4RDQ - chains A and C of the 15 polymer chains in the assembly; structure by X-ray diffraction, 2.85 A resolution.

Chain A (and C):
Name: Bestrophin-1
Organism: Gallus gallus
Notes: chain C of this document is another copy of the same molecule, construct and numbering; everything in this record applies to it too
UniProt: E1C3A0 (E1C3A0_CHICK); numbering as in UniProt (aligned over 2-405)
Sequence (409 residues; numbered 2 to 410; the number before each row is that of its first residue):
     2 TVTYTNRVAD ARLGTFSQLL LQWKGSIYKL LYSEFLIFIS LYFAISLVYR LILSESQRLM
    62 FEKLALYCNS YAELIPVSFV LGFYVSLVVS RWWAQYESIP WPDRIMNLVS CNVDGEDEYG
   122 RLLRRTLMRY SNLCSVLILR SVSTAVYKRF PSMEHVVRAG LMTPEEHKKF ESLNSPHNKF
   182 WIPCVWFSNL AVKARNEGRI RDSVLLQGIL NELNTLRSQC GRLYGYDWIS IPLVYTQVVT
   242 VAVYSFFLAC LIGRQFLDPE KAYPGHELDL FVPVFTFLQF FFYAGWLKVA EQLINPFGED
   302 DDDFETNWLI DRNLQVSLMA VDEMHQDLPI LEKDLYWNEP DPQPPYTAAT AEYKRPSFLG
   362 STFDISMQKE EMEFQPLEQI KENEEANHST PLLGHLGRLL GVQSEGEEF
Not modelled in the structure: 368-410
Disulfide bonds: Cys135-Cys185
Differences from the reference sequence: expression tag (406-410)
Bound ions: Ca2+ site 1: Ala10 (shared with 4 residues of chain B); K+ site 1: Leu14, Ser18 (shared with 3 residues of chain B); K+ site 2: Glu35, Tyr245, Glu292 (shared with 2 residues of chain E); Ca2+ site 2: Gln293, Asn296, Asp301, Asp304 (shared with 1 residue of chain E)
Small-molecule neighbours: C6N (6-cyclohexyl-2-(4-cyclohexylbutyl)-2-({[4-O-(alpha-D-glucopyranosyl)-beta-D-glucopyranosyl]oxy}methyl)hexyl 4-O-alpha-D-glucopyranosyl-beta-D-glucopyranoside): Asn7, Arg8, Asp11, Arg13, Leu14, Gly15, Thr16, Ser18, Gln19, Leu21, Leu22
What the authors report for this chain:
  - Ca2+ coordination: Ala10, Gln293, Asn296, Asp301, Asp304
  - Ca2+ coordination through a water molecule: Val9, Glu292
  - binding site for chloride ion: Tyr68, Tyr72, Arg105, Arg218, Ser219, Thr277
  - self-association interface (contacts with another copy of this molecule); pairs are residue here / residue on that copy: Phe80-Phe80, Phe84-Phe84, His326
  - conformationally variable residues: Phe80
  - disease-associated variants - Y72D, L75F, I76V, F80L, F84V, R218S (citing earlier work)

How chain A and chain C interact:
Contacting residue pairs (24; chain A residue first):
  Asp342(A) with Asn175(C), hydrogen bond
  Ser358(A) with Pro177(C); His178(C), hydrogen bond
  Phe359(A) with Tyr225(C), hydrogen bond (backbone-side chain); Asp228(C); Trp229(C)
  Leu360(A) with Ser142(C); Pro177(C); Asn179(C), hydrogen bond (backbone-side chain)
  Gly361(A) with Ser142(C); Asp228(C)
  Ser362(A) with Ser142(C), hydrogen bond (backbone-backbone); Val143(C); Asp228(C), hydrogen bond (backbone-side chain)
  Thr363(A) with Arg141(C), hydrogen bond (side chain-backbone); Ser142(C), hydrogen bond (side chain-backbone); Val143(C); Ser144(C); Thr145(C); Tyr148(C)
  Phe364(A) with Arg141(C); Ser142(C); Tyr148(C), hydrophobic; Asn179(C)
Other interface residues (no listed pair), chain C (14 interface residues in all): Ser176

In short:
The interface between chain A and chain C involves 8 residues on one side and 14 on the other; the contacts
include 8 hydrogen bonds. Polar pairs include Asp342(A)-Asn175(C), Ser358(A)-His178(C) and
Phe359(A)-Tyr225(C). From the paper: a binding site for chloride ion at Tyr68(A), Tyr72(A) and Arg105(A) among
others; Ca2+ coordination by Ala10(A), Gln293(A) and Asn296(A) among others.
Both chains are Bestrophin-1 (Gallus gallus). Entry 4RDQ (Calcium-activated chloride channel bestrophin-1,
from chicken, in complex with Fab antibody fragments, chloride and calcium) was determined by X-ray
diffraction.
